Entry 6BSG (X-ray diffraction, 2.44 A resolution); this record covers chains B and R of the 4 polymer chains in the assembly.

[Chain B]
Molecule: Reverse transcriptase P51 subunit
Organism: Human immunodeficiency virus 1
Reference sequence: A0A076Q3N8 (A0A076Q3N8_9HIV1); residues 1-440 here correspond to UniProt positions 168-607 (UniProt number = residue number + 167)
Sequence (441 residues; row label = number of the first residue in the row; numbering starts at 0):
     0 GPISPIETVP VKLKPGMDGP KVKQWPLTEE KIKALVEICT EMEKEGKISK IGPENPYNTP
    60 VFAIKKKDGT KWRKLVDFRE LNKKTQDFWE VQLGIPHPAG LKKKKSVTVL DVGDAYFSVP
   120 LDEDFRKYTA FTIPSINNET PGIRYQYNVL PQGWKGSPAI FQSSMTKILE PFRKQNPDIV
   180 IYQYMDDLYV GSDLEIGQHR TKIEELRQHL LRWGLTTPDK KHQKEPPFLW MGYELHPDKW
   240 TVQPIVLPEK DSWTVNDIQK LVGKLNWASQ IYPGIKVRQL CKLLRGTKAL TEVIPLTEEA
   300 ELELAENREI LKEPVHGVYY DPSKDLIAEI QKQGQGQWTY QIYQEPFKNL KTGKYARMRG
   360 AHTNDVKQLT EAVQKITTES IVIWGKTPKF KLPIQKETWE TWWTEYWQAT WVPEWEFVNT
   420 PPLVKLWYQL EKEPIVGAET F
Disordered / not traced: 0-4, 213-232, 357-361, 434-440
Construct notes: expression tag (0); conflict Gly-68 (Ser235 in A0A076Q3N8), Lys-83 (Arg250 in A0A076Q3N8), Val-411 (Ile578 in A0A076Q3N8)

[Chain R]
Molecule: 25-nt RNA strand
Sequence (25 nucleotides; numbered 3 to 27; the number before each row is that of its first residue):
     3 GAXGGCCACA AUAACUAGUG GCAUA
Modified / non-standard residues: 3DR (1',2'-dideoxyribofuranose-5'-phosphate) at position 5
Ion coordination: Ca2+ site 1: C24 (shared with 3 residues of chain A); Ca2+ site 2: A25 (shared with 2 residues of chain A)

[Chain B / chain R interface]
Residue-residue contacts (4):
  Trp-266(B) with G23(R), phosphate contact
  Asn-418(B) with U21(R), hydrogen bond to the base
  Pro-420(B) with U21(R), sugar contact; G22(R), sugar contact
Also at the interface, not in a pair above, chain B (5 interface residues in all): Phe-346, Leu-422
Also at the interface, not in a pair above, chain R (4 interface residues in all): G20

[Overview]
Chain B and chain R form an interface of 5 and 4 residues respectively, with 1 hydrogen bond. Its one
hydrogen-bonded contact is Asn-418(B)/U21(R).
Here chain B is Reverse transcriptase P51 subunit (Human immunodeficiency virus 1) and chain R is a 25-nt RNA
strand. Entry 6BSG (Structure of HIV-1 RT complexed with RNA/DNA hybrid in an RNA hydrolysis-off mode) was
determined by X-ray diffraction (same publication as 6BSH, 6BSI and 6BSJ).
